Entry 8W5V (electron microscopy, 3.40 A resolution); this record covers chains L and H of the 4 polymer chains in the assembly.

Chain L:
Name: Light chain of Ab40
From: Mus musculus
Chain sequence (115 residues; row label = number of the first residue in the row):
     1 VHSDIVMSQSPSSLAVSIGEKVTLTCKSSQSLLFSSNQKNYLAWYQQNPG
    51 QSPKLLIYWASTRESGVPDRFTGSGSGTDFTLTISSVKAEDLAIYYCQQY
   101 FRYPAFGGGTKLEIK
Not modelled in the structure: 1-4, 111-115

Chain H:
Name: Heavy chain of Ab40
From: Mus musculus
Chain sequence (121 residues; numbered 1 to 121; the number before each row is that of its first residue):
     1 VHSEVQLQQSGPELVKSGTSVKLSCKASGYSFTDHSLHWVKQSHGESLEW
    51 IGYFSPNNGGTIYNQKFMGKATLTVDRSSSTAYMDLHNLTSADSAVYFCS
   101 TGWDYGPFDSWGQGTTLTVSS
Not modelled in the structure: 1-4, 118-121
Cystine bridges: Cys25-Cys99

Interface between chain L and chain H:
Contacting residue pairs (22; chain L residue first):
  Tyr45(L) - Pro107(H)
  Tyr45(L) - Phe108(H)  hydrogen bond (side chain-backbone)
  Gln47(L) - Gln42(H)  hydrogen bond
  Ser52(L) - Phe98(H)
  Pro53(L) - Trp111(H)  hydrophobic
  Leu55(L) - Pro107(H)  hydrophobic
  Leu55(L) - Phe108(H)
  Tyr58(L) - Pro107(H)  hydrophobic
  Tyr96(L) - Ser47(H)
  Tyr96(L) - Leu48(H)  hydrophobic
  Gln98(L) - Phe108(H)
  Tyr100(L) - Tyr105(H)
  Tyr100(L) - Gly106(H)
  Tyr100(L) - Pro107(H)
  Phe101(L) - Tyr105(H)  hydrophobic
  Arg102(L) - Tyr105(H)  hydrogen bond
  Tyr103(L) - Trp50(H)  hydrophobic
  Tyr103(L) - Ile62(H)  hydrophobic
  Pro104(L) - Trp50(H)
  Phe106(L) - Val40(H)  hydrophobic
  Phe106(L) - Leu48(H)  hydrophobic
  Phe106(L) - Phe108(H)  hydrophobic
Other interface residues (no listed pair), chain L (16 interface residues in all): Ala43, Gly108
Other interface residues (no listed pair), chain H (14 interface residues in all): Tyr63, Gly112

In short:
The interface between chain L and chain H involves 16 residues on one side and 14 on the other, with 3
hydrogen bonds. Polar pairs include Tyr45(L)-Phe108(H), Gln47(L)-Gln42(H) and Arg102(L)-Tyr105(H).
Chain L is Light chain of Ab40 and chain H is Heavy chain of Ab40, both from Mus musculus; the structure,
Cryo-EM structure of QbN10K-Ab40, was determined by electron microscopy, deposited together with 8W5D, 8W5E,
8W5F, 8W5G, 8W5L, 8W5M and 8 further entries.
